PDB entry 8T7G | X-ray diffraction, 2.00 A resolution | chains A and B

# Chain A
Protein: CK variant of Fab F1 heavy chain
Organism: Homo sapiens
Notes: antibody fragment or engineered binder
Amino-acid sequence (237 residues; each row starts with the number of its first residue; note: 8 numbers in that range are skipped by the numbering (no residue carries them; nothing is unmodelled there)):
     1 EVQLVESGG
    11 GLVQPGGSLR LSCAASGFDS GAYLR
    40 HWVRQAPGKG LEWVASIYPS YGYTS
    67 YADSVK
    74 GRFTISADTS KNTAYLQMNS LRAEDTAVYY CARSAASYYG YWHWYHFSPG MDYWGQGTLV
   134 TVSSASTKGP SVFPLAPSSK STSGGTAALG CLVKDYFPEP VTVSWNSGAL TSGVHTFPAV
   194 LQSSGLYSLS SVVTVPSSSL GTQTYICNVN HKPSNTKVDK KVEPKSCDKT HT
Unresolved in the structure: 110-121, 151-155, 239-245
Cystine bridges: Cys23-Cys104, Cys164-Cys220

# Chain B
Protein: CK variant of Fab F1 light chain
Organism: Homo sapiens
Notes: engineered mutation(s): HAGLSSP replaced by QGTTS; antibody fragment or engineered binder
Amino-acid sequence (214 residues; each row starts with the number of its first residue; note: 18 numbers in that range are skipped by the numbering (no residue carries them; nothing is unmodelled there)):
     1 DIQMTQSPSS LSASVGDRVT ITCRASQSVS SA
    39 VAWYQQKPGK APKLLIYSAS
    66 DLYSGVP
    74 SRFSGSR
    83 SGTDFTLTIS SLQPEDFATY YCQQYVSGGW LITFGQGTKV EIKRTVAAPS VFIFPPSDSQ
   143 LKSGTASVVC LLNNFYPREA KVQWKVDNAL QSGNSQESVT EQDSKDSTYS LSSTLTLSKA
   203 DYEKHKVYAC EVTQGTTS
   223 VTKSFNRGEC
Unresolved in the structure: 110-111, 232
Cystine bridges: Cys23-Cys104, Cys152-Cys212

# Interface between chain A and chain B
Contacting residue pairs (62; chain A residue first):
  His40(A) - Ile114(B)
  Val42(A) - Phe116(B)  hydrophobic
  Gln44(A) - Gln44(B)  hydrogen bond
  Gln44(A) - Tyr103(B)  hydrogen bond
  Lys48(A) - Tyr103(B)
  Gly49(A) - Tyr103(B)
  Leu50(A) - Pro50(B)  hydrophobic
  Leu50(A) - Tyr103(B)  hydrophobic
  Leu50(A) - Phe116(B)
  Trp52(A) - Trp112(B)
  Trp52(A) - Ile114(B)
  Ser64(A) - Trp112(B)  hydrogen bond (side chain-backbone)
  Tyr103(A) - Gln44(B)
  Tyr103(A) - Gly47(B)
  Tyr103(A) - Lys48(B)  hydrogen bond (side chain-backbone)
  Tyr103(A) - Ala49(B)  hydrophobic
  Pro122(A) - Leu52(B)
  Pro122(A) - Tyr55(B)
  Pro122(A) - Tyr107(B)
  Gly123(A) - Tyr42(B)
  Met124(A) - Tyr42(B)  hydrogen bond (backbone-side chain)
  Met124(A) - Leu52(B)
  Met124(A) - Gln105(B)
  Met124(A) - Ile114(B)  hydrophobic
  Asp125(A) - Leu52(B)
  Asp125(A) - Tyr68(B)
  Tyr126(A) - Tyr68(B)
  Trp127(A) - Tyr42(B)  hydrophobic
  Trp127(A) - Ala49(B)  hydrophobic
  Trp127(A) - Pro50(B)
  Gly128(A) - Ala49(B)
  Phe146(A) - Ser139(B)
  Phe146(A) - Ser141(B)
  Phe146(A) - Gln142(B)
  Pro147(A) - Ser139(B)
  Leu148(A) - Phe136(B)  hydrophobic
  Leu148(A) - Val151(B)  hydrophobic
  Ala149(A) - Phe136(B)
  Thr159(A) - Phe134(B)
  Ala161(A) - Phe134(B)  hydrophobic
  Ala161(A) - Phe136(B)
  Ala161(A) - Leu153(B)  hydrophobic
  Leu165(A) - Ser149(B)
  Lys167(A) - Gln142(B)
  Lys167(A) - Ser149(B)
  His188(A) - Asn155(B)  hydrogen bond
  His188(A) - Asn156(B)  hydrogen bond
  His188(A) - Ser192(B)  hydrogen bond
  Phe190(A) - Leu153(B)  hydrophobic
  Phe190(A) - Ser180(B)
  Phe190(A) - Thr182(B)
  Phe190(A) - Ser192(B)
  Phe190(A) - Leu193(B)
  Phe190(A) - Ser194(B)
  Pro191(A) - Ser180(B)  hydrogen bond (backbone-side chain)
  Pro191(A) - Val181(B)
  Val193(A) - Glu179(B)
  Val193(A) - Ser180(B)
  Leu194(A) - Gln178(B)  hydrogen bond (backbone-side chain)
  Gln195(A) - Gln178(B)
  Val205(A) - Leu153(B)  hydrophobic
  Thr207(A) - Asn155(B)
Other interface residues (no listed pair), chain A (36 interface residues in all): Ala160, Leu162, Thr189, Ser203
Other interface residues (no listed pair), chain B (35 interface residues in all): Leu113, Thr147

# Overview
The interface between chain A and chain B involves 36 residues on one side and 35 on the other; the contacts
include 10 hydrogen bonds. Among the polar pairs are Gln44(A)-Gln44(B), Gln44(A)-Tyr103(B) and
Ser64(A)-Trp112(B).
Here chain A is CK variant of Fab F1 heavy chain and chain B is CK variant of Fab F1 light chain, both from
Homo sapiens. Entry 8T7G (Structure of the CK variant of Fab F1 (FabC-F1)) was determined by X-ray diffraction
together with 8T58, 8T6I, 8T7F, 8T7I, 8T8I, 8T9Y and 3 further entries from the same study.
